Entry 6J4F (X-ray diffraction, 2.40 A resolution); this record covers chains F and H of the 3 polymer chains in the assembly.

# Chain F
Molecule: Probable WRKY transcription factor 2
Organism: Arabidopsis thaliana
Reference sequence: Q9FG77 (WRKY2_ARATH); numbering as in UniProt (aligned over 259-331)
Chain sequence (82 residues; each row starts with the number of its first residue):
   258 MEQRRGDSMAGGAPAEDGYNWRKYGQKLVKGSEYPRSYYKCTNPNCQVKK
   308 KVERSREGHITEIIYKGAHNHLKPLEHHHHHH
Disordered / not traced: 258-269, 333-339
Construct notes: initiating methionine (258); expression tag (332-339)
Ion coordination: Zn2+: Cys298, Cys303, His326, His328
Swiss-Prot annotation at these positions:
  - DNA-binding region: Ala267 to Pro331 (WRKY 1)
  - binding site (Zn(2+)): Cys298, Cys303, His326, His328

# Chain H
Molecule: 15-nt DNA strand
Sequence (15 nucleotides; row label = number of the first residue in the row):
     1 TCGCTGGTCAAAGGC

# Chain F / chain H interface
Contacting residue pairs - 15 pairs, chain F then chain H:
  Tyr281(F) - DT8(H)  hydrogen bond to the phosphate
  Tyr281(F) - DC9(H)  hydrogen bond to the base
  Tyr281(F) - DA10(H)  hydrogen bond to the base
  Gly282(F) - DC9(H)  base contact
  Lys284(F) - DG6(H)  hydrogen bond to the base
  Lys284(F) - DG7(H)  hydrogen bond to the base
  Lys284(F) - DT8(H)  base contact
  Val286(F) - DG6(H)  phosphate contact
  Lys287(F) - DG6(H)  hydrogen bond to the phosphate
  Arg293(F) - DG7(H)  salt bridge to the phosphate
  Tyr295(F) - DG6(H)  sugar contact
  Tyr295(F) - DG7(H)  hydrogen bond to the phosphate
  Tyr295(F) - DT8(H)  base contact
  Lys306(F) - DT8(H)  salt bridge to the phosphate
  Lys308(F) - DG7(H)  phosphate contact
Interface residues without a listed pair, chain F (10 interface residues in all): Leu285

# In short
Chain F and chain H form an interface of 10 and 5 residues respectively; the contacts include 7 hydrogen bonds
and 2 salt bridges. Polar pairs include Tyr281(F)-DC9(H), Tyr281(F)-DA10(H) and Lys284(F)-DG6(H). From
UniProt: a DNA-binding region and 4 Zn2+-binding residues on chain F.
Chain F is Probable WRKY transcription factor 2 (Arabidopsis thaliana) and chain H is a 15-nt DNA strand; the
structure, Crystal structure of the AtWRKY2 domain, was determined by X-ray diffraction.
